7YYH - chains G and i of the 23 polymer chains in the assembly; structure by electron microscopy, 8.90 A resolution (very low resolution: no residue pairs are listed; an interface is given only as per-side residue counts).

# Chain G
Molecule: Histone H2A type 1-C
Source organism: Homo sapiens
Reference sequence: Q93077 (H2A1C_HUMAN); residues 0-129 here correspond to UniProt positions 1-130 (UniProt number = residue number + 1)
Chain sequence (130 residues; numbered 0 to 129; the number before each row is that of its first residue; numbering starts at 0):
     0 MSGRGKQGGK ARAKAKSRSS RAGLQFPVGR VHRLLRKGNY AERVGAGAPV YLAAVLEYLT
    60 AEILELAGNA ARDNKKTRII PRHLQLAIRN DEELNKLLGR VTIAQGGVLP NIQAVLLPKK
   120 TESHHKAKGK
Disordered / not traced: 0-14, 118-129
UniProt features mapped onto this chain:
  - modified residue: Ser1 (N-acetylserine), Arg3 (Citrulline), Lys5 (N6-(2-hydroxyisobutyryl)lysine), Lys9 (N6-(2-hydroxyisobutyryl)lysine), Lys13 (N6-(beta-hydroxybutyryl)lysine), Lys36 (N6-(2-hydroxyisobutyryl)lysine), Lys74 (N6-(2-hydroxyisobutyryl)lysine), Lys75 (N6-(2-hydroxyisobutyryl)lysine), Lys95 (N6-(2-hydroxyisobutyryl)lysine), Gln104 (N5-methylglutamine), Lys118 (N6-(2-hydroxyisobutyryl)lysine), Lys119 (N6-crotonyllysine), Thr120 (Phosphothreonine), Lys125 (N6-crotonyllysine)
  - cross-link (Glycyl lysine isopeptide (Lys-Gly)): Lys13 (interchain with G-Cter in ubiquitin), Lys15 (interchain with G-Cter in ubiquitin), Lys119 (interchain with G-Cter in ubiquitin)

# Chain i
Molecule: 171-nt DNA strand
Sequence (171 nucleotides; row label = number of the first residue in the row):
    71 CTACAAAAAG AGTGTTTCAA AACTGCTCTA TCAAAAGGAA TGTTCAACTC TGTGAGTTGA
   131 ATGCAATCAT CACAAAGAAG TTTCTGAGAA TGCTTCTGTT TAGTTTTTAT GTGAAGATAT
   191 TCCCGTTTCC AACGAAGGCC TCAAAGCGGT CCAAATATCC ACTTGCAGAT T
Disordered / not traced: 71-72, 225-241

# Chain G / chain i interface
At this resolution (9 A) residue pairs are not listed: 11 residues of chain G and 7 of chain i lie at the interface.

# Summary
Chain G and chain i form an interface of 11 and 7 residues respectively.
Chain G is Histone H2A type 1-C (Homo sapiens) and chain i is a 171-nt DNA strand; the structure, Structure of
the human CCANdeltaT CENP-A alpha-satellite complex, was determined by electron microscopy together with 7PB4,
7PB8, 7PII, 7PKN, 7R5R, 7R5S, 7R5V and 7YWX from the same study.
